PDB entry 5I44 | X-ray diffraction, 2.62 A resolution | chains A and D of the 6 polymer chains in the assembly

[Chain A (and D)]
Molecule: Chromosome-anchoring protein RacA
Source organism: Bacillus subtilis
Notes: chain D of this document is another copy of the same molecule, construct and numbering; everything in this record applies to it too
Reference sequence: P45870 (RACA_BACSU); residues 5-70 here correspond to UniProt positions 1-66 (UniProt number = residue number - 4)
Amino-acid sequence (69 residues; numbered 2 to 70; the number before each row is that of its first residue):
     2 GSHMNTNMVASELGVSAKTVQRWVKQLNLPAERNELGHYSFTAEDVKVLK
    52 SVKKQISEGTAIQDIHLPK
Disordered / not traced: 69-70
Differences from the reference sequence: expression tag (2-4); conflict Lys-54 (Gln50 in P45870)

[Chain A / chain D interface]
Pairs across the interface - 9 pairs, chain A then chain D:
  Arg-34(A) / Glu-36(D)  hydrogen bond (side chain-backbone)
  Glu-36(A) / Arg-34(D)  hydrogen bond (backbone-side chain)
  Glu-36(A) / Gly-38(D)
  Leu-37(A) / Arg-34(D)
  Leu-37(A) / Leu-37(D)
  Leu-37(A) / Gly-38(D)
  Gly-38(A) / Glu-36(D)
  Gly-38(A) / Leu-37(D)
  Gly-38(A) / Gly-38(D)

[Summary]
The chain A/chain D interface involves 4 residues from each chain; the contacts include 2 hydrogen bonds. The
hydrogen-bonded pair is Arg-34(A)/Glu-36(D).
Chain A and chain D are both Chromosome-anchoring protein RacA (Bacillus subtilis); the structure, Structure
of RacA-DNA complex; P21 form, was determined by X-ray diffraction, deposited together with 5I41.
